Entry 5LNT (X-ray diffraction, 2.32 A resolution); this record covers chains A and C of the 4 polymer chains in the assembly.

[Chain A (and C)]
Name: Pyridoxal 5'-phosphate synthase subunit PDX1.1
Organism: Arabidopsis thaliana
Notes: EC 4.3.3.6; fragment: plp synthase subunit pdx1.1; chain C of this document is another copy of the same molecule, construct and numbering; everything in this record applies to it too
Reference sequence: O80448 (PDX11_ARATH); residue numbers follow UniProt; this construct covers 1-309
Chain sequence (316 residues; each row starts with the number of its first residue):
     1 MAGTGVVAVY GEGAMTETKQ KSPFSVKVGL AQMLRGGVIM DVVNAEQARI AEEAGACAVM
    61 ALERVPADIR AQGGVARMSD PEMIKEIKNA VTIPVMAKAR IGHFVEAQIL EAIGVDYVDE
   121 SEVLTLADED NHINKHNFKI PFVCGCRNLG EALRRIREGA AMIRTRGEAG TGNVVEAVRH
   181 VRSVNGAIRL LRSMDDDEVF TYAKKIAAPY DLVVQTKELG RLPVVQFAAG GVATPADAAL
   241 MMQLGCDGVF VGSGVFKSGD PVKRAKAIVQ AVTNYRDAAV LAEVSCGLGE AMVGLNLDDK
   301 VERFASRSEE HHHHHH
Unresolved in the structure: 1-20, 294-316 (chain C: 1-21, 294-316)
Differences from the reference sequence: conflict Arg166 (Lys in O80448); expression tag (310-316)
Covalently attached groups: compound KPR linked to Lys98
Ligand contacts: KPR ([(E,4S)-4-azanyl-3-oxidanylidene-pent-1-enyl] dihydrogen phosphate): Asp41, Met60, Pro66, Asp119, Ser121, Val123, Arg164, Glu168, Ala169, Gly170, Thr171, Ala229, Gly230, Gly231, Phe250, Val251, Gly252, Ser253
Swiss-Prot annotation at these positions:
  - active site: Lys98 (Schiff-base intermediate with D-ribose 5-phosphate)
  - binding site (D-ribose 5-phosphate): Asp41, Gly170, Gly231, Gly252, Ser253
  - binding site (D-glyceraldehyde 3-phosphate): Arg182
  - modified residue: Met1 (N-acetylmethionine)
From the paper describing this entry:
  - binding site for KPR: Lys98

[How chain A and chain C interact]
Contacting residue pairs - 11 pairs, chain A then chain C:
  Arg182(A) with Asp195(C), salt bridge; Glu198(C), salt bridge
  Arg189(A) with Ser193(C), hydrogen bond (backbone-side chain); Asp195(C)
  Leu190(A) with Leu190(C), hydrophobic
  Ser193(A) with Arg189(C), hydrogen bond (side chain-backbone); Arg192(C); Ser193(C), hydrogen bond
  Asp195(A) with Arg182(C), salt bridge; Arg189(C)
  Glu198(A) with Arg182(C), salt bridge
Other interface residues (no listed pair), chain A (7 interface residues in all): Asp197
Other interface residues (no listed pair), chain C (8 interface residues in all): Asp197

[Overview]
The interface between chain A and chain C involves 7 residues on one side and 8 on the other, with 3 hydrogen
bonds and 4 salt bridges. Among the polar pairs are Arg182(A)-Asp195(C), Arg182(A)-Glu198(C) and
Arg189(A)-Ser193(C). Compound KPR is covalently linked to Lys98(A). From the paper: a binding site for KPR at
Lys98(A).
Both chains are Pyridoxal 5'-phosphate synthase subunit PDX1.1 (Arabidopsis thaliana). Entry 5LNT (Crystal
structure of Arabidopsis thaliana Pdx1K166R-preI320 complex) was determined by X-ray diffraction together with
5LNS, 5LNU, 5LNV and 5LNW from the same study.
